3PUF - chains A and C of the 3 polymer chains in the assembly; structure by X-ray diffraction, 3.10 A resolution.

# Chain A
Molecule: Ribonuclease H2 subunit A
Organism: Homo sapiens
Notes: EC 3.1.26.4
Reference sequence: O75792 (RNH2A_HUMAN); residue numbers follow UniProt; this construct covers 1-299
Amino-acid sequence (302 residues; row label = number of the first residue in the row; numbers below 1 keep their minus sign (Gly-2 is residue -2)):
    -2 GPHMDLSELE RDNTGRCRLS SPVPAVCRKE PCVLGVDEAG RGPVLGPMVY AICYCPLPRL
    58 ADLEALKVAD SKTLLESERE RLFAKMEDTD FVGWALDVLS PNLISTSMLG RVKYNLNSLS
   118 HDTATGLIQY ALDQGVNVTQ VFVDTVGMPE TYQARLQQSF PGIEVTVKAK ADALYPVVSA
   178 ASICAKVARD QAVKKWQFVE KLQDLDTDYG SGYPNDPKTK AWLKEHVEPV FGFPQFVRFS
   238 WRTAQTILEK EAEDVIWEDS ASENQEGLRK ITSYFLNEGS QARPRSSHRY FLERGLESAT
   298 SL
Disordered / not traced: -2 to 0, 201-203, 258-283
Differences from the reference sequence: expression tag (-2 to 0)
UniProt features mapped onto this chain:
  - binding site (a divalent metal cation): Asp34, Glu35, Asp141
  - modified residue: Met1 (N-acetylmethionine), Thr204 (Phosphothreonine), Thr216 (Phosphothreonine), Ser257 (Phosphoserine), Ser277 (Phosphoserine)
From the paper describing this entry:
  - disease-associated variants - G37S: decreased catalytic activity (citing earlier work)
  - disease-associated variants - R235Q, T240M (proposed by the authors, not directly observed)
  - mutagenesis - D67A, K69A, Y210A, Y210F, T240A: decreased catalytic activity on long hybrids
  - disease-associated variants - D2Y/L3P, R108W, R186W, F230L, R291H
  - mutagenesis - N112A: decreased catalytic activity (magnesium-dependent activity)
  - mutagenesis - N112A: unchanged catalytic activity (manganese-dependent activity)
  - conformationally variable residues (order/disorder transition): Asp67 to Lys69
  - contacts within the chain: Arg108-Glu255 (salt bridge)
  - disease-associated variants - R108W: decreased binding to Ribonuclease H2 subunit C (chain C) (proposed by the authors, not directly observed)
  - disease-associated variants - R235Q: decreased catalytic activity (proposed by the authors, not directly observed)
  - specificity-determining residues: Tyr210 (proposed by the authors, not directly observed)

# Chain C
Molecule: Ribonuclease H2 subunit C
Organism: Homo sapiens
Notes: EC 3.1.26.4
Reference sequence: Q8TDP1 (RNH2C_HUMAN); residue numbers follow UniProt; this construct covers 1-164
Amino-acid sequence (167 residues; row label = number of the first residue in the row; numbers below 1 keep their minus sign (Gly-2 is residue -2)):
    -2 GSHMESGDEA AIERHRVHLR SATLRDAVPA TLHLLPCEVA VDGPAPVGRF FTPAIRQGPE
    58 GLEVSFRGRC LRGEEVAVPP GLVGYVMVTE EKKVSMGKPD PLRDSGTDDQ EEEPLERDFD
   118 RFIGATANFS RFTLWGLETI PGPDAKVRGA LTWPSLAAAI HAQVPED
Disordered / not traced: -2 to 7, 89-116, 163-164
Differences from the reference sequence: expression tag (-2 to 0)
From the paper describing this entry:
  - disease-associated variants - R13H, D39Y, R69W, P76L
  - disease-associated variants - P138L, K143I, P151S (citing earlier work)

# How chain A and chain C interact
Pairs across the interface (70):
  Thr11(A) - Arg53(C)
  Asn99(A) - Ser62(C)  hydrogen bond
  Ser102(A) - Gly65(C)
  Thr103(A) - Ser62(C)
  Thr103(A) - Gly65(C)  hydrogen bond (backbone-backbone)
  Thr103(A) - Arg66(C)
  Thr103(A) - Cys67(C)
  Leu106(A) - Gly65(C)
  Leu106(A) - Arg66(C)  hydrogen bond (backbone-side chain)
  Gly107(A) - Arg66(C)  hydrogen bond (backbone-side chain)
  Gly107(A) - Glu135(C)
  Arg108(A) - Arg66(C)
  Arg108(A) - Leu134(C)  hydrogen bond (side chain-backbone)
  Arg108(A) - Glu135(C)  hydrogen bond (backbone-side chain)
  Val196(A) - Pro50(C)
  Glu197(A) - Arg46(C)
  Glu197(A) - Phe47(C)
  Lys198(A) - Gly45(C)
  Lys198(A) - Arg46(C)  hydrogen bond (backbone-backbone)
  Leu199(A) - Arg46(C)
  Leu199(A) - Phe47(C)  hydrophobic
  Glu225(A) - Pro43(C)
  Glu225(A) - Phe47(C)
  Pro226(A) - Arg64(C)  hydrogen bond (backbone-side chain)
  Val227(A) - Val38(C)  hydrophobic
  Val227(A) - Phe63(C)
  Val227(A) - Arg64(C)  hydrogen bond (backbone-side chain)
  Phe228(A) - Pro43(C)
  Phe228(A) - Val44(C)  hydrophobic
  Phe228(A) - Phe47(C)  hydrophobic
  Phe228(A) - Phe48(C)  hydrophobic
  Phe228(A) - Phe63(C)  hydrophobic
  Phe228(A) - Arg64(C)
  Gly229(A) - Arg64(C)
  Gln232(A) - Ala51(C)
  Gln232(A) - Ser62(C)  hydrogen bond
  Phe236(A) - Arg64(C)
  Phe236(A) - Gly65(C)
  Leu245(A) - Arg64(C)
  Ala249(A) - Arg64(C)
  Glu250(A) - Val38(C)
  Glu250(A) - Arg64(C)  hydrogen bond (backbone-side chain)
  Asp251(A) - Glu35(C)
  Asp251(A) - Val36(C)
  Asp251(A) - Ala37(C)  hydrogen bond (backbone-backbone)
  Val252(A) - Cys34(C)  hydrophobic
  Val252(A) - Glu35(C)
  Val252(A) - Phe63(C)  hydrophobic
  Val252(A) - Arg64(C)
  Ile253(A) - Cys34(C)
  Ile253(A) - Glu35(C)  hydrogen bond (backbone-backbone)
  Trp254(A) - Cys34(C)  hydrophobic
  Trp254(A) - Phe63(C)
  Trp254(A) - Arg66(C)
  Trp254(A) - Leu68(C)  hydrophobic
  Glu255(A) - Pro33(C)
  Asp256(A) - Arg66(C)  salt bridge
  Asp256(A) - Leu134(C)
  Tyr287(A) - Thr149(C)
  Tyr287(A) - Trp150(C)  hydrophobic
  Tyr287(A) - Leu153(C)
  Phe288(A) - Trp150(C)  hydrophobic
  Leu289(A) - Lys143(C)
  Glu290(A) - Lys143(C)
  Arg291(A) - Lys143(C)
  Arg291(A) - Gly146(C)
  Arg291(A) - Ala147(C)
  Gly292(A) - Lys143(C)
  Leu293(A) - Ala147(C)  hydrophobic
  Leu293(A) - Trp150(C)  hydrophobic
Also at the interface, not in a pair above, chain A (37 interface residues in all): Val109, Phe230, Pro231
Also at the interface, not in a pair above, chain C (32 interface residues in all): Ala42, Thr136
From the paper, about this interface:
  - specific contacts: Arg108(A)-Leu134(C), Arg108(A)-Glu135(C)
  - interface residues, chain A: Pro98(A), Val196(A), Val227(A), Glu250(A), Ser284(A)
  - interface residues, chain C: Cys34(C), Phe47(C), Ser62(C), Leu134(C)

# Overview
Chain A and chain C form an interface of 37 and 32 residues respectively, with 13 hydrogen bonds and 1 salt
bridge. Polar contacts include Asp256(A)-Arg66(C), Asn99(A)-Ser62(C) and Leu106(A)-Arg66(C). The authors
report contacts between Arg108(A) and Leu134(C) and Arg108(A) and Glu135(C). From the paper: D67A, K69A and
Y210A of chain A, among others, reduce catalytic activity on long hybrids; interface residues Pro98(A),
Val196(A) and Cys34(C) among others; 9 substitutions were tested in all.
Chain A is Ribonuclease H2 subunit A and chain C is Ribonuclease H2 subunit C, both from Homo sapiens; the
structure, Crystal structure of human RNase H2 complex, was determined by X-ray diffraction.
